PDB entry 9E1V | electron microscopy, 3.10 A resolution | chains A and J of the 11 polymer chains in the assembly

== Chain A ==
Molecule: Histone H3.2
Organism: Xenopus laevis
UniProt: P84233 (H32_XENLA); residues 0-135 here correspond to UniProt positions 1-136 (UniProt number = residue number + 1)
Chain sequence (136 residues; numbered 0 to 135; the number before each row is that of its first residue; numbering starts at 0):
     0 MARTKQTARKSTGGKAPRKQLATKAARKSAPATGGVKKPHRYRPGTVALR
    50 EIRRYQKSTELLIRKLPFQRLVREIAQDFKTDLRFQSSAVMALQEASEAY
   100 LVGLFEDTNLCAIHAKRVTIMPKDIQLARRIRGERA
Unresolved in the structure: 0-36, 134-135
UniProt features mapped onto this chain:
  - modified residue: Arg2 (Asymmetric dimethylarginine), Thr3 (Phosphothreonine), Lys4 (Allysine), Gln5 (5-glutamyl dopamine), Thr6 (Phosphothreonine), Arg8 (Citrulline), Lys9 (N6,N6,N6-trimethyllysine), Ser10 (ADP-ribosylserine), Thr11 (Phosphothreonine), Lys14 (N6-(2-hydroxyisobutyryl)lysine), Arg17 (Asymmetric dimethylarginine), Lys18 (N6-(2-hydroxyisobutyryl)lysine), Lys23 (N6-(2-hydroxyisobutyryl)lysine), Arg26 (Citrulline), Lys27 (N6,N6,N6-trimethyllysine), Ser28 (ADP-ribosylserine), Lys36 (N6,N6,N6-trimethyllysine), Lys37 (N6-methyllysine), Tyr41 (Phosphotyrosine), Lys56 (N6,N6,N6-trimethyllysine) and 8 more in UniProt
  - lipidation: Cys110 (S-palmitoyl cysteine)

== Chain J ==
Molecule: 152-nt DNA strand
Organism: Homo sapiens
Sequence (152 nucleotides; each row starts with the number of its first residue; numbers below 1 keep their minus sign (DC-75 is residue -75)):
   -75 CCCTGGAGAATCCCGGTGCCGAGGCCGCTCAATTGGTCGTAGACAGCTCT
   -25 AGCACCGCTTAAACGCACGTACGCGCTGTCCCCCGCGTTTTAACCGCCAA
    25 GGGGATTACTCCCTAGTCTCCAGGCACGTGTCAGATATATACATCCTGTG
    75 CA

== Chain A / chain J interface ==
Residue-residue contacts - 18 pairs, chain A then chain J:
  Arg40(A) with DC70(J), sugar contact
  Tyr41(A) with DC69(J), phosphate contact; DC70(J), phosphate contact
  Arg42(A) with DA-5(J), salt bridge to the phosphate; DC70(J), hydrogen bond to the phosphate
  Pro43(A) with DA-5(J), phosphate contact
  Thr45(A) with DC69(J), phosphate contact; DC70(J), hydrogen bond to the phosphate
  Arg63(A) with DA-14(J), sugar contact; DA-13(J), salt bridge to the phosphate
  Arg72(A) with DG-24(J), salt bridge to the phosphate
  Arg83(A) with DA-25(J), hydrogen bond to the sugar; DG-24(J), phosphate contact
  Phe84(A) with DG-24(J), hydrogen bond to the phosphate
  Arg116(A) with DC-2(J), phosphate contact
  Val117(A) with DG-3(J), hydrogen bond to the phosphate
  Thr118(A) with DG-3(J), hydrogen bond to the phosphate
  Met120(A) with DC-2(J), phosphate contact
Other interface residues (no listed pair), chain A (15 interface residues in all): Gln85, Ser86
Other interface residues (no listed pair), chain J (13 interface residues in all): DC-8, DT-6, DC-4, DT71

== Overview ==
15 residues of chain A and 13 residues of chain J are in contact; the contacts include 6 hydrogen bonds and 3
salt bridges. Polar pairs include Arg83(A)-DA-25(J), Arg42(A)-DC70(J) and Thr45(A)-DC70(J).
Here chain A is Histone H3.2 (Xenopus laevis) and chain J is a 152-nt DNA strand (Homo sapiens). Entry 9E1V
(Snf2h bound nucleosome complex - ClassC2) was determined by electron microscopy (same publication as 9E1L,
9E1M, 9E1N, 9E1O, 9E1P, 9E1Q and 4 further entries).
